PDB entry 4DKR | X-ray diffraction, 1.80 A resolution | chain A

# Chain A
Protein: HIV-1 gp120 core
From: Human immunodeficiency virus type 1
Chain sequence (353 residues; numbered 44 to 492; 96 numbers in that range are skipped by the numbering (no residue carries them; nothing is unmodelled there); the number before each row is that of its first residue):
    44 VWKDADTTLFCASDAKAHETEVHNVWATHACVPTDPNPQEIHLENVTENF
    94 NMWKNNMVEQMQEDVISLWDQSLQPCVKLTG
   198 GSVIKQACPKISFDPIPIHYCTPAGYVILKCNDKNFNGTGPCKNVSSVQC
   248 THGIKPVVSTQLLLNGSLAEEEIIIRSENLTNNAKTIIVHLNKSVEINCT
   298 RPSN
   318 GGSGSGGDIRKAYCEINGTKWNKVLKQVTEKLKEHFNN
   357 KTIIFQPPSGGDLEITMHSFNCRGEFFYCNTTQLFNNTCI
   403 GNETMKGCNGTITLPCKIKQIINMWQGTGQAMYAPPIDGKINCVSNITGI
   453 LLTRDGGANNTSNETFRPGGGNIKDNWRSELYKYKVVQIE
Unresolved in the structure: 318-323, 403-410
Disulfides: Cys54-Cys74, Cys119-Cys205, Cys218-Cys247, Cys228-Cys239, Cys296-Cys331, Cys378-Cys445, Cys385-Cys418
Covalent attachments: N-acetylglucosamine (NAG) linked to Asn234, Asn241, Asn262, Asn276, Asn289, Asn295, Asn334, Asn355, Asn386, Asn392, Asn448
Ligand contacts: AWS-I-169 (0LJ; N-[(1R,2R)-2-carbamimidamido-2,3-dihydro-1H-inden-1-yl]-N'-(4-chloro-3-fluorophenyl)ethanediamide): Val255, Ser256, Thr257, Asp368, Glu370, Ile371, Ser375, Phe376, Asn377, Phe382, Tyr384, Ile424, Asn425, Met426, Trp427, Gln428, Gly429, Gly472, Gly473, Ile475
Reported in the primary citation:
  - binding site for AWS-I-169: Asp368, Gly472

# In short
Chain A binds AWS-I-169. Covalently linked N-acetylglucosamine: at Asn234, Asn241, Asn262, Asn276, Asn289 and
Asn295 and 5 more. The paper reports a binding site for AWS-I-169 at Asp368 and Gly472.
Chain A is HIV-1 gp120 core (Human immunodeficiency virus type 1); the structure, Crystal structure of clade
A/E 93TH057 HIV-1 gp120 core in complex with AWS-I-169, was determined by X-ray diffraction together with
4DKO, 4DKP and 4DKQ from the same study.
